6ZGH - chains B and C of the 3 polymer chains in the assembly; structure by electron microscopy, 6.80 A resolution (low resolution: residue-level contacts below are approximate; hydrogen-bond / salt-bridge calls are withheld).

# Chain B (and C)
Molecule: Spike glycoprotein
Organism: Severe acute respiratory syndrome coronavirus 2
Notes: chain C of this document is another copy of the same molecule, construct and numbering; everything in this record applies to it too
Reference sequence: P0DTC2 (SPIKE_SARS2); residue numbers follow UniProt; this construct covers 1-1208
Amino-acid sequence (1287 residues; row label = number of the first residue in the row; numbers below 1 keep their minus sign (Met-30 is residue -30)):
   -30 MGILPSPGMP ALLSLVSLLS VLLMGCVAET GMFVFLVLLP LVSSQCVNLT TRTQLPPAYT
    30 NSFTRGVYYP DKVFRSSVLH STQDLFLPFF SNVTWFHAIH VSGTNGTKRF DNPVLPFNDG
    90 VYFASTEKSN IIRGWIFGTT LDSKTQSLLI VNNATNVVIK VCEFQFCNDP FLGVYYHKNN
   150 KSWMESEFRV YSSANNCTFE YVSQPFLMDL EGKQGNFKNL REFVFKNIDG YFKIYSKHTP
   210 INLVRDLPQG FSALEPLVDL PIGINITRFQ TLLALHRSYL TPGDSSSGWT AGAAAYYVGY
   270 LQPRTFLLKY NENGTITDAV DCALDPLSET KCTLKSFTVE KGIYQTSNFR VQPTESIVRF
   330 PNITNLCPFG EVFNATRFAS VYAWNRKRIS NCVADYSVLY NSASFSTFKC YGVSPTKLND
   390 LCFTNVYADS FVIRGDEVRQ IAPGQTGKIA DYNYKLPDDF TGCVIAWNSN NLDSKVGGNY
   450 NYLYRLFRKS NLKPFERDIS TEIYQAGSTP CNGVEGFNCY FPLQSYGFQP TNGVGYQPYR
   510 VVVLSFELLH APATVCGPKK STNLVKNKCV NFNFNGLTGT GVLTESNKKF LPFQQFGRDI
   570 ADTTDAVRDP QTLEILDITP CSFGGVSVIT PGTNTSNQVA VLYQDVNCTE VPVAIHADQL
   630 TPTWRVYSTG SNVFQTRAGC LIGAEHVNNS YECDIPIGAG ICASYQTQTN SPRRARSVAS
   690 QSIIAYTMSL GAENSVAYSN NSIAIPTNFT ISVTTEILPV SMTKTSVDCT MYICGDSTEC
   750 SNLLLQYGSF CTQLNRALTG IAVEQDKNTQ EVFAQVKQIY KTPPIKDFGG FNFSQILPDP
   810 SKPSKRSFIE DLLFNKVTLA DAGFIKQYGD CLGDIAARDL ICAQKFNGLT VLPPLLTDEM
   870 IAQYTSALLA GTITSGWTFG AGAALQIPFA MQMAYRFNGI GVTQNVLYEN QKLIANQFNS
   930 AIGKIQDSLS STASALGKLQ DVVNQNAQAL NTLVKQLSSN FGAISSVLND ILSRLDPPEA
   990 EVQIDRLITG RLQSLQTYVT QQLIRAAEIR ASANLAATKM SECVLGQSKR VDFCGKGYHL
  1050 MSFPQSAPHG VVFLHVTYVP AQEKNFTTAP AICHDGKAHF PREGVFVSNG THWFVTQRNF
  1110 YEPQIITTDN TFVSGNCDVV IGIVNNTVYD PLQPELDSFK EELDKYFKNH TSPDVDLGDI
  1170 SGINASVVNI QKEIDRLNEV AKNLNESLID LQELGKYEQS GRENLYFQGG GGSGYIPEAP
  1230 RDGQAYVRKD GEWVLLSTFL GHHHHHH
Disordered / not traced: -30 to 13, 71-75, 618-632, 677-688, 827-847, 941-943, 1147-1256 (chain C: -30 to 13, 71-75, 618-632, 677-688, 827-844, 941-943, 1147-1256)
Differences from the reference sequence: initiating methionine (-30); expression tag (-29 to 0, 1209-1256); conflict Pro986 (Lys in P0DTC2), Pro987 (Val in P0DTC2)
UniProt features mapped onto this chain:
  - region: Asn280 to Cys301 (Putative superantigen), Arg403 to Asp405 (Integrin-binding motif), Asn448 to Phe456 (Immunodominant HLA epitope recognized by the CD8+), Pro681 to Ala684 (Putative superantigen), Ser816 to Tyr837 (Fusion peptide 1), Lys835 to Phe855 (Fusion peptide 2), Asp1163 to Glu1202 (Heptad repeat 2)
  - site (Cleavage): Arg685, Ser686, Arg815, Ser816
  - glycosylation: Asn17 (N-linked (GlcNAc...) (complex) asparagine), Asn61 (N-linked (GlcNAc...) (hybrid) asparagine), Asn74 (N-linked (GlcNAc...) (complex) asparagine), Asn122 (N-linked (GlcNAc...) (hybrid) asparagine), Asn149 (N-linked (GlcNAc...) (complex) asparagine), Asn165 (N-linked (GlcNAc...) (complex) asparagine), Asn234 (N-linked (GlcNAc...) (high mannose) asparagine), Asn282 (N-linked (GlcNAc...) (complex) asparagine), Thr323 (O-linked (GalNAc) threonine), Ser325 (O-linked (HexNAc...) serine), Asn331 (N-linked (GlcNAc...) (complex) asparagine), Asn343 (N-linked (GlcNAc...) (complex) asparagine), Asn603 (N-linked (GlcNAc...) (hybrid) asparagine), Asn616 (N-linked (GlcNAc...) (complex) asparagine), Asn657 (N-linked (GlcNAc...) (complex) asparagine), Thr676 (O-linked (GlcNAc...) threonine), Thr678 (O-linked (GlcNAc...) threonine), Asn709 (N-linked (GlcNAc...) (high mannose) asparagine), Asn717 (N-linked (GlcNAc...) (hybrid) asparagine), Asn801 (N-linked (GlcNAc...) (hybrid) asparagine) and 6 more in UniProt
  - natural variant: Leu5 (L5F: In strain: Iota/B.1.526), Ser13 (S13I: In strain: Epsilon/B.1.427/B.1.429), Leu18 (L18F: In strain: Beta/B.1.351, Gamma/P.1 and 1 more), Thr19 (T19I: In strain: Omicron/BQ.1.1, Omicron/XBB.1.5 and 1 more; T19R: In strain: Delta/B.1.617.2, Omicron/BA.2 and 4 more), Thr20 (T20N: In strain: Gamma/P.1), Leu24 to Ala27 (sequence variant, change not given here; In strain: Omicron/BA.2, Omicron/BA.2.12.1 and 6 more), Pro26 (P26S: In strain: Gamma/P.1), Gln52 (Q52H: In strain: Omicron/EG.5.1), Ala67 (A67V: In strain: Eta/B.1.525, Omicron/BA.1), His69 to Val70 (deletion: In strain: Alpha/B.1.1.7, Eta/B.1.525 and 5 more), Gly75 (G75V: In strain: Lambda/C.37), Thr76 (T76I: In strain: Lambda/C.37), 82 further natural variant entries in UniProt
  - mutagenesis: His69 to Val70 (Increased incorporation of cleaved spike into virions), Asn121 (N121Q: Partial loss of biliverdin affinity), Arg190 (R190K: Partial loss of biliverdin affinity), Asn234 (N234Q: Increased resistance to neutralizing antibodies), Asn331 (N331Q: Reduced viral infectivity), Asn343 (N343Q: Reduced viral infectivity), Leu452 (L452R: Increased resistance to neutralizing antibodies. Decreases HLA binding to NF9 epitope. Increased binding affinity to human ACE2), Tyr453 (Y453F: Decreased HLA binding to NF9 epitope. Increased binding affinity to human ACE2), Ala475 (A475V: Increased resistance to neutralizing antibodies), Val483 (V483A: Increased resistance to neutralizing antibodies), Glu484 (E484D: Increased replication in human TMEM106B overexpressing cells), Phe490 (F490L: Increased resistance to neutralizing antibodies and human covalescent sera neutralization), 14 further mutagenesis entries in UniProt
Cystine bridges: Cys15-Cys136, Cys131-Cys166, Cys291-Cys301, Cys336-Cys361, Cys379-Cys432, Cys391-Cys525, Cys480-Cys488, Cys538-Cys590, Cys617-Cys649, Cys662-Cys671, Cys738-Cys760, Cys743-Cys749, Cys1032-Cys1043, Cys1082-Cys1126

# Interface between chain B and chain C
Pairs across the interface - 167 pairs, chain B then chain C:
  Asn317(B) - Met740(C)
  Arg319(B) - Met740(C)
  Arg319(B) - Gly744(C)
  Arg319(B) - Asp745(C)
  Arg355(B) - Tyr200(C)
  Arg355(B) - Pro230(C)
  Arg355(B) - Gly232(C)
  Ser383(B) - Arg983(C)
  Ser383(B) - Leu984(C)
  Ser383(B) - Asp985(C)
  Lys386(B) - Ser982(C)
  Leu390(B) - Ser982(C)
  Leu390(B) - Arg983(C)
  Tyr396(B) - Tyr200(C)
  Tyr396(B) - Pro230(C)
  Arg408(B) - Phe374(C)
  Arg408(B) - Ser375(C)
  Arg408(B) - Thr376(C)
  Arg408(B) - Phe377(C)
  Gln414(B) - Thr385(C)
  Thr415(B) - Tyr365(C)
  Thr415(B) - Tyr369(C)
  Lys417(B) - Tyr369(C)
  Thr430(B) - Arg983(C)
  Lys462(B) - Asn234(C)
  Pro463(B) - Asp198(C)
  Pro463(B) - Gly199(C)
  Phe464(B) - Asp198(C)
  Phe464(B) - Gly199(C)
  Phe464(B) - Gly232(C)
  Glu465(B) - Gly232(C)
  Glu465(B) - Asn234(C)
  Arg466(B) - Gln115(C)
  Arg466(B) - Thr167(C)
  Arg466(B) - Gly232(C)
  Ile468(B) - Gln115(C)
  Ile468(B) - Glu132(C)
  Glu471(B) - Lys113(C)
  Leu517(B) - Arg983(C)
  Leu518(B) - Asp979(C)
  His519(B) - Lys41(C)
  Gly545(B) - Ser982(C)
  Thr547(B) - Asn978(C)
  Lys557(B) - Ser45(C)
  Lys557(B) - Glu281(C)
  Lys557(B) - Arg847(C)
  Lys558(B) - Phe43(C)
  Phe559(B) - Phe43(C)
  Leu560(B) - Glu224(C)
  Pro561(B) - Glu224(C)
  Phe562(B) - Tyr38(C)
  Phe562(B) - Lys41(C)
  Phe562(B) - Glu224(C)
  Phe562(B) - Pro225(C)
  Gln563(B) - Asp40(C)
  Gln563(B) - Lys41(C)
  Gln563(B) - Val42(C)
  Gln563(B) - Phe43(C)
  Phe565(B) - Lys41(C)
  Phe565(B) - Val42(C)
  Phe565(B) - Phe43(C)
  Gly566(B) - Phe43(C)
  Arg567(B) - Val42(C)
  Arg567(B) - Phe43(C)
  Arg567(B) - Arg44(C)
  Arg567(B) - Asp979(C)
  Asp568(B) - Arg44(C)
  Ile569(B) - Val47(C)
  Ile569(B) - Val963(C)
  Ile569(B) - Ser967(C)
  Ala570(B) - Leu966(C)
  Asp571(B) - Arg44(C)
  Asp571(B) - Ser967(C)
  Asp571(B) - Ser975(C)
  Asp571(B) - Val976(C)
  Thr572(B) - Val976(C)
  Pro589(B) - Phe855(C)
  Ser591(B) - Met740(C)
  Ser591(B) - Asp745(C)
  Phe592(B) - Lys854(C)
  Phe592(B) - Phe855(C)
  Gln613(B) - Leu861(C)
  Arg646(B) - Thr866(C)
  Arg646(B) - Glu868(C)
  Pro665(B) - Leu864(C)
  Gly667(B) - Pro862(C)
  Ala668(B) - Pro862(C)
  Ala668(B) - Pro863(C)
  Ala668(B) - Thr866(C)
  Gly669(B) - Leu864(C)
  Met697(B) - Met869(C)
  Leu699(B) - Lys786(C)
  Leu699(B) - Ile788(C)
  Leu699(B) - Gln872(C)
  Leu699(B) - Tyr873(C)
  Gly700(B) - Lys786(C)
  Ala701(B) - Lys786(C)
  Ala701(B) - Gln787(C)
  Ala701(B) - Ile788(C)
  Glu702(B) - Ile788(C)
  Glu702(B) - Lys790(C)
  Asn703(B) - Ile788(C)
  Asn703(B) - Tyr789(C)
  Asn703(B) - Lys790(C)
  Ser704(B) - Thr791(C)
  Val705(B) - Tyr789(C)
  Ala706(B) - Gln895(C)
  Tyr707(B) - Pro792(C)
  Tyr707(B) - Asp796(C)
  Tyr707(B) - Phe797(C)
  Tyr707(B) - Ile896(C)
  Tyr707(B) - Pro897(C)
  Tyr707(B) - Phe898(C)
  Ser708(B) - Gln895(C)
  Ser708(B) - Pro897(C)
  Asn709(B) - Asp796(C)
  Asn709(B) - Pro897(C)
  Ser711(B) - Pro897(C)
  Ile712(B) - Gln895(C)
  Ala713(B) - Leu894(C)
  Ala713(B) - Gln895(C)
  Pro715(B) - Leu894(C)
  Gln957(B) - Arg765(C)
  Thr961(B) - Ser758(C)
  Gln965(B) - Ser758(C)
  Gln965(B) - Phe759(C)
  Ser968(B) - Gln755(C)
  Asn969(B) - Gln755(C)
  Phe970(B) - Tyr756(C)
  Gly971(B) - Tyr756(C)
  Arg995(B) - Val991(C)
  Arg995(B) - Asp994(C)
  Gln1002(B) - Gln1002(C)
  Gln1002(B) - Gln1005(C)
  Ser1003(B) - Phe759(C)
  Thr1006(B) - Gln762(C)
  Thr1006(B) - Gln1005(C)
  Gln1010(B) - Gln762(C)
  Ile1013(B) - Leu1012(C)
  Arg1039(B) - Thr1027(C)
  Arg1039(B) - Glu1031(C)
  Arg1039(B) - Arg1039(C)
  Val1040(B) - Ser1030(C)
  Val1040(B) - Leu1034(C)
  Val1040(B) - Gly1035(C)
  Asp1041(B) - Gly889(C)
  Asp1041(B) - Leu1034(C)
  Lys1045(B) - Gly889(C)
  Lys1045(B) - Ala890(C)
  Val1068(B) - Gly891(C)
  Pro1069(B) - Ala892(C)
  Glu1072(B) - Ala892(C)
  Glu1072(B) - Ala893(C)
  Glu1072(B) - Leu894(C)
  Asn1074(B) - Gln895(C)
  Thr1077(B) - Met900(C)
  Pro1079(B) - Tyr917(C)
  Phe1089(B) - Tyr917(C)
  Pro1090(B) - Gln913(C)
  Val1094(B) - Met900(C)
  Val1094(B) - Tyr904(C)
  Arg1107(B) - Tyr904(C)
  Ser1123(B) - Asn914(C)
  Val1128(B) - Glu918(C)
  Leu1141(B) - Leu1141(C)
  Leu1141(B) - Glu1144(C)
  Leu1145(B) - Glu1144(C)
Other interface residues (no listed pair), chain B (117 interface residues in all): Gly381, Val382, Asp405, Gly413, Gly416, Leu455, Ser469, Ala520, Leu546, Gln564, Thr573, Thr588, Asp614, Ile670, Asn710, Pro987, Gly999, Gly1046, Tyr1047, Ala1078, Arg1091, Phe1121
Other interface residues (no listed pair), chain C (117 interface residues in all): Ser46, Asn165, Asp228, Ile231, Ile233, Gly283, Asn370, Pro384, Asp427, Asp737, Thr739, Ala845, Ala846, Ile882, Thr883, Trp886, Asn907, Lys964, Asn1119

# Summary
The chain B/chain C interface involves 117 residues from each chain. UniProt lists 27 mutagenesis sites on
chain B.
Chain B and chain C are both Spike glycoprotein (Severe acute respiratory syndrome coronavirus 2); the
structure, Furin Cleaved Spike Protein of SARS-CoV-2 in Intermediate Conformation, was determined by electron
microscopy together with 6ZGE, 6ZGF, 6ZGG and 6ZGI from the same study.
